PDB entry 8VAT | electron microscopy, 3.20 A resolution | chains C and D of the 9 polymer chains in the assembly

# Chain C (and D)
Protein: DNA polymerase III subunit tau
From: Escherichia coli
Notes: EC 2.7.7.7; chain D of this document is another copy of the same molecule, construct and numbering; everything in this record applies to it too
Reference sequence: P06710 (DPO3X_ECOLI); numbering as in UniProt (aligned over 1-373)
Amino-acid sequence (376 residues; numbered -2 to 373; the number before each row is that of its first residue; numbers below 1 keep their minus sign (Gly-2 is residue -2)):
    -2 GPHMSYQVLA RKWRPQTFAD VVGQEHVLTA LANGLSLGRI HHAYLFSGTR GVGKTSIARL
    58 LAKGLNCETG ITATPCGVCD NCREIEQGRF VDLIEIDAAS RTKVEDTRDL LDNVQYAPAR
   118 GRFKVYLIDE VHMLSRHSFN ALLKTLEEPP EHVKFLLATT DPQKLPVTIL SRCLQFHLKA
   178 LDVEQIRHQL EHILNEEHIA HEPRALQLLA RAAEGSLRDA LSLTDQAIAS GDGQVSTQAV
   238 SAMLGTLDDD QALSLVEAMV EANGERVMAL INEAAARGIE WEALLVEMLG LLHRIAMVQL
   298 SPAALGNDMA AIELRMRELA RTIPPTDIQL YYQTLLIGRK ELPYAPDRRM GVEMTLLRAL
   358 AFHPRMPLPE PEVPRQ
Not modelled in the structure: 368-373 (chain D: 362-373)
Sequence notes: expression tag (-2 to 0)
Swiss-Prot annotation at these positions:
  - binding site (ATP): Gly45 to Thr52
  - binding site (Zn(2+)): Cys64, Cys73, Cys76, Cys79
  - mutagenesis: Gly118 (G118D: In dnaX2016(Ts); present in both isoforms, unable to grow at 42 degrees Celsius)
Bound ions: Mg2+: Thr52 (together with ADP); Zn2+: Cys64, Cys76, Cys79
Residues lining bound ligands:
  - ADP / beryllium trifluoride: Glu144, Thr165, Arg169
  - ADP / beryllium trifluoride: Leu6, Ala7, Arg8, Trp10, Arg11, Pro12, Asp17, Val18, Val19, Gln21, Arg47, Gly48, Val49, Gly50, Lys51, Thr52, Ser53, Asp126, Glu127, Thr157, Gln186, Leu214, Arg215, Leu218
Reported in the primary citation:
  - catalytic residues: Glu127 (citing earlier work)
  - mutagenesis - K141A: decreased catalytic activity

# Interface between chain C and chain D
Pairs across the interface (96):
  Gly-2(C) with Ser33(D); Leu34(D)
  Pro-1(C) with Leu34(D)
  His0(C) with Leu34(D); Gly35(D)
  Ser2(C) with Leu34(D); Gly35(D); Arg36(D)
  Tyr3(C) with Gly35(D), hydrogen bond (backbone-backbone); Ile37(D); Glu148(D)
  Val5(C) with Ile37(D); His38(D)
  Arg8(C) with His39(D), hydrogen bond; Glu144(D), hydrogen bond (side chain-backbone); Glu145(D); Pro146(D), hydrogen bond (side chain-backbone)
  Arg11(C) with Glu144(D), salt bridge; Glu145(D), salt bridge
  Arg47(C) with Val164(D); Thr165(D); Ser168(D)
  Arg56(C) with Glu145(D), salt bridge
  Glu92(C) with Lys141(D)
  Asp94(C) with Ala138(D); Lys141(D)
  Ala96(C) with Arg105(D), hydrogen bond (backbone-side chain); Asn137(D); Ala138(D)
  Ser97(C) with Arg105(D)
  Thr99(C) with Arg105(D), hydrogen bond
  Lys100(C) with Glu102(D), salt bridge; Arg105(D)
  Asp126(C) with Lys141(D), salt bridge
  Glu127(C) with Leu140(D)
  His129(C) with Asn137(D), hydrogen bond
  Met130(C) with Arg133(D); His134(D); Asn137(D)
  Lys161(C) with Arg133(D)
  Glu194(C) with Arg36(D), salt bridge
  Ile196(C) with Arg36(D)
  Arg215(C) with Glu144(D), salt bridge; Ser168(D); Arg169(D)
  Asp216(C) with Ser168(D), hydrogen bond
  Ser219(C) with Ser168(D), hydrogen bond (side chain-backbone); Cys170(D)
  Asp222(C) with His38(D)
  Gln223(C) with Leu171(D); Gln172(D); Phe173(D)
  Ala226(C) with Thr26(D); Ala27(D); Asn30(D), hydrogen bond (backbone-side chain)
  Ser227(C) with Asn30(D), hydrogen bond (backbone-side chain)
  Gly228(C) with Asn30(D), hydrogen bond (backbone-side chain)
  Asp229(C) with Leu34(D)
  Gly230(C) with Leu34(D)
  Ala239(C) with His23(D)
  Gly261(C) with Leu297(D)
  Glu262(C) with Leu297(D)
  Met265(C) with Leu297(D), hydrophobic
  Gly275(C) with Lys176(D), hydrogen bond (backbone-side chain)
  Glu277(C) with Lys176(D)
  Glu338(C) with Tyr329(D); Leu333(D)
  Tyr341(C) with Leu286(D); Arg336(D), hydrogen bond (backbone-side chain); Lys337(D), hydrogen bond
  Ala342(C) with Tyr329(D); Arg336(D), hydrogen bond (backbone-side chain)
  Pro343(C) with Val283(D); Leu286(D); Gly287(D); Tyr329(D); Arg336(D)
  Met347(C) with His290(D)
  Glu350(C) with His290(D), salt bridge; Met294(D)
  Met351(C) with Leu289(D); His290(D); Ala293(D), hydrophobic; Gln326(D), hydrogen bond; Tyr329(D), hydrophobic
  Leu354(C) with Ala293(D), hydrophobic; Met294(D); Leu297(D), hydrophobic
  Arg355(C) with Gln326(D); Tyr329(D); Gln330(D)
  Leu357(C) with Leu297(D), hydrophobic
  Ala358(C) with Pro322(D), hydrophobic
  Phe359(C) with Thr323(D)
  Leu365(C) with Pro322(D), hydrophobic
  Pro366(C) with Pro322(D)
Also at the interface, not in a pair above, chain C (63 interface residues in all): Met1, Gln4, Leu6, Ala7, Ile93, Thr157, Ile225, Ile334, Gly348, Glu367
Also at the interface, not in a pair above, chain D (53 interface residues in all): Gly31, Leu167, Ser298, Pro321, Ile325

# Overview
63 residues of chain C and 53 residues of chain D are in contact, with 17 hydrogen bonds and 8 salt bridges.
Among the polar pairs are Arg11(C)-Glu144(D), Arg11(C)-Glu145(D) and Arg56(C)-Glu145(D). Chain C binds ADP /
beryllium trifluoride. The paper reports the catalytic residue Glu127(C); K141A of chain C reduces catalytic
activity.
Both chains are DNA polymerase III subunit tau (Escherichia coli). Entry 8VAT (Structure of the E. coli clamp
loader bound to the beta clamp in a Open-RNAp/t conformation) was determined by electron microscopy, deposited
together with 8VAL, 8VAM, 8VAN, 8VAP, 8VAQ, 8VAR and 8VAS.
